6INF - chain A; structure by X-ray diffraction, 1.69 A resolution.

[Chain A]
Name: UDP-glycosyltransferase 76G1
Organism: Stevia rebaudiana
Notes: EC 2.4.1.-
UniProt: Q6VAB4 (U76G1_STERE); residues 1-458 here = UniProt positions 1-458
Chain sequence (466 residues; row label = number of the first residue in the row):
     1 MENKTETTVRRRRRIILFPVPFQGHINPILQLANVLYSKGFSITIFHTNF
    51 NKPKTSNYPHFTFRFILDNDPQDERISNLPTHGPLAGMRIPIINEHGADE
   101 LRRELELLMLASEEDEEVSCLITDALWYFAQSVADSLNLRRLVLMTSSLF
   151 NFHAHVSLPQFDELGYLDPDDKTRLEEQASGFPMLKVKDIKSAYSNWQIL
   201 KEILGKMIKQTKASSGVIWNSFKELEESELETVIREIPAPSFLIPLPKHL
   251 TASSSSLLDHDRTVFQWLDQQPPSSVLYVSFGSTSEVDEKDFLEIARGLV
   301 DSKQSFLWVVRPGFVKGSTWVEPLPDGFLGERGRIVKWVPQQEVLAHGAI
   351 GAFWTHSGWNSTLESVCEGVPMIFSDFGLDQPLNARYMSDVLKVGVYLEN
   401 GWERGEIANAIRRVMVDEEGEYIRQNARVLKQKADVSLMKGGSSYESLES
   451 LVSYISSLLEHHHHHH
Not modelled in the structure: 1-10, 170-171, 460-466
Differences from the reference sequence: expression tag (459-466)
Residues lining bound ligands: UDP (uridine-5'-diphosphate): Gln23, Gly24, Asn27, Tyr278, Ser280, Gly282, Ser283, Val309, Trp338, Val339, Pro340, Gln341, Gln342, His356, Gly358, Trp359, Asn360, Ser361, Glu364, Gln381
Curated features (UniProtKB/Swiss-Prot):
  - active site: His25 (Proton acceptor), Asp124 (Charge relay)
  - binding site (rebaudioside A): His25, Thr146, Ser147, His155, Trp359, Asp380, Gln381
  - binding site (rubusoside): His25
  - binding site (UDP): Asn27, Ser283, Trp338, Val339, His356 to Glu364
  - mutagenesis: His25 (H25A/N: Abolishes catalytic activity), Leu126 (L126I: Reduces catalytic efficiency 780-fold for stevioside), Met145 (M145F: Reduces catalytic efficiency 19-fold for stevioside; M145W: Reduces catalytic efficiency 780-fold for stevioside), Thr146 (T146A: Reduces catalytic efficiency 78-fold for stevioside), Ser147 (S147A: Reduces catalytic efficiency 173-fold for stevioside; S147N: Reduces catalytic efficiency 142-fold for stevioside; S147T: Reduces catalytic efficiency 142-fold for stevioside), Asn151 (N151A: Reduces catalytic efficiency 16-fold for stevioside; N151Q: Reduces catalytic efficiency 4-fold for stevioside), His155 (H155A: Reduces catalytic efficiency 3.5-fold for stevioside; H155R: Reduces catalytic efficiency 29-fold for stevioside; H155W: Reduces catalytic efficiency 25-fold for stevioside), Leu200 (L200I: Reduces catalytic efficiency 4-fold for stevioside), Leu204 (L204I: Reduces catalytic efficiency 2.6-fold for stevioside), Met207 (M207F: Reduces catalytic efficiency 3.6-fold for stevioside; M207W: Reduces catalytic efficiency 13-fold for stevioside), Leu379 (L379I: Reduces catalytic efficiency 2.5-fold for stevioside)
From the paper describing this entry:
  - binding site for UDP: Asn27, Ser283, Trp338, Val339, His356, Asn360, Ser361, Glu364
  - mutagenesis - H25N: abolished catalytic activity
  - mutagenesis - D124N: decreased expression
  - catalytic residues: His25, Asp124 (proposed by the authors, not directly observed)

[Summary]
Ligands of chain A: UDP. UniProt lists active-site residues His25 and Asp124, 7 rebaudioside A-binding
residues, rubusoside-binding residue His25 and 13 UDP-binding residues. The paper reports catalytic residues
His25 and Asp124; H25N abolishes catalytic activity.
Chain A is UDP-glycosyltransferase 76G1 (Stevia rebaudiana); the structure, a glycosyltransferase complex with
UDP, was determined by X-ray diffraction, deposited together with 6ING, 6INH and 6INI.
